6NUR - chains A and C of the 4 polymer chains in the assembly; structure by electron microscopy, 3.10 A resolution.

Chain A:
Protein: NSP12
Source organism: Human SARS coronavirus
UniProt: P0C6X7 (R1AB_CVHSA); the author numbering skips numbers that UniProt does not, so the offset changes along the chain: 1-895 = UniProt 4370-5264; 897-932 = UniProt 5265-5300
Sequence (955 residues; each row starts with the number of its first residue; note: 1 number in that range is skipped by the numbering (no residue carries it; nothing is unmodelled there); numbers below 1 keep their minus sign (Met-1 is residue -1)):
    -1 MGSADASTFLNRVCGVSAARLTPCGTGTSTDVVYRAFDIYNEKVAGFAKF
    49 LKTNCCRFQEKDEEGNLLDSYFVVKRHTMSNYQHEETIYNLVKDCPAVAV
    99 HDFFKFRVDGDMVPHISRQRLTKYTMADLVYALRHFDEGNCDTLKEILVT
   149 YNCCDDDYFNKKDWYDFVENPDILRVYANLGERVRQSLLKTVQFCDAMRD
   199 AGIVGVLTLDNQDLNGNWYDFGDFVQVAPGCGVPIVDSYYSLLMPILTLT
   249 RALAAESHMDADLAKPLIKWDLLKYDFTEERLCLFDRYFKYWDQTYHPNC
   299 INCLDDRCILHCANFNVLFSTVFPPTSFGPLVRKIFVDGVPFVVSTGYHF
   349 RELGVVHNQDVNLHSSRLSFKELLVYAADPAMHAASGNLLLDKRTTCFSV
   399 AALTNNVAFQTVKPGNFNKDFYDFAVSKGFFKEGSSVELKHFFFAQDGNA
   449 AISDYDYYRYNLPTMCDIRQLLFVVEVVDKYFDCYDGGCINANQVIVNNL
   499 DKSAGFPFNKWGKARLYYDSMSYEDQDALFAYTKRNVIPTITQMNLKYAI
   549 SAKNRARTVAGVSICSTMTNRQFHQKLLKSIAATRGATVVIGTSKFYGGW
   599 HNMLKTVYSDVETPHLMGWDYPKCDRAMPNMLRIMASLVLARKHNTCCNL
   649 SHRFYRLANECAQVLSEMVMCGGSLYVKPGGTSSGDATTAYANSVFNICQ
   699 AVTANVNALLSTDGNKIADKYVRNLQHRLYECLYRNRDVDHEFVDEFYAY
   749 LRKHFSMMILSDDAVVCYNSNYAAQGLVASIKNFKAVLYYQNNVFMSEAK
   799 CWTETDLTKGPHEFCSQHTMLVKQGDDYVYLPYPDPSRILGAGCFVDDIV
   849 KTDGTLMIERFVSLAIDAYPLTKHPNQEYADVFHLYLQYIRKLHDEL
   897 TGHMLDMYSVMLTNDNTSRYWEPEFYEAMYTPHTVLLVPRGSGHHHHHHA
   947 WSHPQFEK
Disordered / not traced: -1 to 116, 897-906, 921-954
Sequence notes: expression tag (-1 to 0, 933-954)
Ion coordination: Zn2+ site 1: His295, Cys301, Cys310; Zn2+ site 2: Cys487, Cys645, Cys646
Reported in the primary citation:
  - Zn2+ coordination: His295, Cys301, Cys306, Cys310, Cys487, His642, Cys645, Cys646

Chain C:
Protein: NSP7
Source organism: Human SARS coronavirus
UniProt: P0C6X7 (R1AB_CVHSA); residues 1-83 here correspond to UniProt positions 3837-3919 (UniProt number = residue number + 3836)
Sequence (84 residues; numbered 0 to 83; the number before each row is that of its first residue; numbering starts at 0):
     0 GSKMSDVKCTSVVLLSVLQQLRVESSSKLWAQCVQLHNDILLAKDTTEAF
    50 EKMVSLLSVLLSMQGAVDINRLCEEMLDNRATLQ
Disordered / not traced: 0-1, 72-83
Sequence notes: expression tag (0)

How chain A and chain C interact:
Residue-residue contacts (27):
  Thr409(A) - Glu23(C)  hydrogen bond
  Thr409(A) - Trp29(C)
  Pro412(A) - Val11(C)
  Pro412(A) - Leu14(C)  hydrophobic
  Pro412(A) - Ser15(C)
  Gly413(A) - Val11(C)
  Phe415(A) - Cys8(C)  hydrophobic
  Phe415(A) - Val12(C)  hydrophobic
  Tyr420(A) - Ser4(C)  hydrogen bond (side chain-backbone)
  Tyr420(A) - Asp5(C)  hydrogen bond
  Tyr420(A) - Cys8(C)  hydrophobic
  Phe429(A) - Ser4(C)
  Leu437(A) - Cys8(C)  hydrophobic
  Phe440(A) - Lys7(C)
  Phe440(A) - Leu40(C)  hydrophobic
  Phe442(A) - Asn37(C)
  Phe442(A) - Leu40(C)  hydrophobic
  Phe442(A) - Leu41(C)  hydrophobic
  Ala443(A) - Leu14(C)  hydrophobic
  Ala443(A) - Val33(C)
  Ala443(A) - His36(C)
  Ala443(A) - Asn37(C)  hydrogen bond (backbone-side chain)
  Gln444(A) - Trp29(C)  hydrogen bond (backbone-side chain)
  Gln444(A) - Val33(C)
  Ala550(A) - Leu41(C)
  Asn552(A) - Leu41(C)
  Phe843(A) - Val11(C)  hydrophobic
Other interface residues (no listed pair), chain A (17 interface residues in all): Val410, Phe441, Asp445
Interface features reported in the paper:
  - interface residues, chain C: His36(C), Asn37(C)

Summary:
17 residues of chain A and 15 residues of chain C are in contact; the contacts include 5 hydrogen bonds. Among
the polar pairs are Thr409(A)-Glu23(C), Tyr420(A)-Ser4(C) and Tyr420(A)-Asp5(C). His295(A), Cys301(A) and
Cys310(A) form the Zn2+ site 1. The paper reports interface residues His36(C) and Asn37(C); Zn2+ coordination
by His295(A), Cys301(A) and Cys306(A) among others.
Here chain A is NSP12 and chain C is NSP7, both from Human SARS coronavirus. Entry 6NUR (SARS-Coronavirus
NSP12 bound to NSP7 and NSP8 co-factors) was determined by electron microscopy together with 6NUS from the
same study.
